PDB entry 4RQ7 | X-ray diffraction, 2.00 A resolution | chains A and P of the 4 polymer chains in the assembly

[Chain A]
Molecule: DNA polymerase beta
Source organism: Homo sapiens
Notes: EC 2.7.7.7, 4.2.99.-
UniProtKB: P06746 (DPOLB_HUMAN); residues 1-335 here = UniProt positions 1-335
Chain sequence (343 residues; numbered -1 to 341; the number before each row is that of its first residue; numbers below 1 keep their minus sign (Met-1 is residue -1)):
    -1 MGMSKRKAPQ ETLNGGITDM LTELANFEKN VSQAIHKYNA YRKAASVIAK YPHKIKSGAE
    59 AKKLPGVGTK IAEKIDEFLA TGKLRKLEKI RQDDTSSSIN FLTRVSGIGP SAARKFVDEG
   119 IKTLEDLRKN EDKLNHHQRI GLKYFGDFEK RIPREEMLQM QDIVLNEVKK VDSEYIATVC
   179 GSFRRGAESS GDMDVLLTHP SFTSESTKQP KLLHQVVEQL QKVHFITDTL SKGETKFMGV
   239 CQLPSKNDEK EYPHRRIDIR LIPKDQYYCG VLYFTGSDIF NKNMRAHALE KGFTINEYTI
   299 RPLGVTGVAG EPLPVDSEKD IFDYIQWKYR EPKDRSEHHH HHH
Disordered / not traced: -1 to 9, 335-341
Differences from the reference sequence: expression tag (-1 to 0, 336-341)
Metal / ion sites: Na+ site 1: Lys60, Leu62, Val65 (shared with 1 residue of chain D); Na+ site 2: Thr101, Val103, Ile106 (shared with DG9(P) of chain P)
Swiss-Prot annotation at these positions:
  - region: Arg183 to Asp192 (DNA-binding)
  - active site: Lys72 (Nucleophile)
  - binding site (K(+)): Lys60, Leu62, Val65, Thr101, Val103, Ile106
  - binding site (Na(+)): Lys60, Leu62, Val65, Thr101, Val103, Ile106
  - binding site (dATP): Arg149, Ser180, Arg183, Gly189, Asp190
  - binding site (dCTP): Arg149, Ser180, Arg183, Gly189, Asp190
  - binding site (dGTP): Arg149, Ser180, Arg183, Gly189, Asp190, Asp192
  - binding site (dTTP): Arg149, Ser180, Arg183, Gly189, Asp190
  - binding site (Mg(2+)): Asp190, Asp192, Asp256
  - modified residue: Lys72 (N6-acetyllysine), Arg83 (Omega-N-methylarginine), Arg152 (Omega-N-methylarginine)
  - cross-link (Glycyl lysine isopeptide (Lys-Gly)): Lys41 (interchain with G-Cter in ubiquitin), Lys61 (interchain with G-Cter in ubiquitin), Lys81 (interchain with G-Cter in ubiquitin)
What the authors report for this chain:
  - conformationally variable residues: Asp190, Asp192, Asp256, Tyr271, Phe272

[Chain P]
Molecule: 11-nt DNA strand
Sequence (11 nucleotides; row label = number of the first residue in the row):
     1 GCTGATGCGC A
Metal / ion sites: Na+: DG9 (shared with Thr101(A), Val103(A), Ile106(A) of chain A)

[How chain A and chain P interact]
Residue-residue contacts (23; chain A residue first):
  Arg40(A) with DA11(P), sugar contact
  Val103(A) with DG9(P), phosphate contact
  Ser104(A) with DG9(P), sugar contact
  Gly105(A) with DC8(P), sugar contact; DG9(P), hydrogen bond to the phosphate
  Ile106(A) with DG9(P), hydrogen bond to the phosphate
  Gly107(A) with DC8(P), hydrogen bond to the phosphate; DG9(P), phosphate contact
  Pro108(A) with DC8(P), phosphate contact
  Ser109(A) with DG7(P), phosphate contact; DC8(P), hydrogen bond to the phosphate
  Ala110(A) with DC8(P), hydrogen bond to the phosphate
  His135(A) with DG9(P), sugar contact
  Asp190(A) with DA11(P), phosphate contact
  Asp192(A) with DA11(P), phosphate contact
  Lys234(A) with DG9(P), base contact
  Met236(A) with DG9(P), sugar contact
  Arg254(A) with DG9(P), phosphate contact; DC10(P), salt bridge to the phosphate
  Asp256(A) with DC10(P), sugar contact
  Tyr271(A) with DA11(P), hydrogen bond to the base
  Phe272(A) with DA11(P), phosphate contact
  Asp276(A) with DA11(P), base contact
Also at the interface, not in a pair above, chain A (20 interface residues in all): Arg258

[Summary]
20 residues of chain A face 5 of chain P across their interface; the contacts include 6 hydrogen bonds and 1
salt bridge. Polar pairs include Tyr271(A)-DA11(P), Gly105(A)-DG9(P) and Ile106(A)-DG9(P). From the paper:
conformational variability at Asp190(A), Asp192(A) and Asp256(A) among others.
Chain A is DNA polymerase beta (Homo sapiens) and chain P is an 11-nt DNA strand; the structure, Human DNA
Polymerase Beta With Gapped DNA Containing an 8-oxo-7,8-dihydro-Guanine (8-oxoG)and dATP soaked with MgCl2 for
..., was determined by X-ray diffraction (same publication as 4RPX, 4RPY, 4RPZ, 4RQ0, 4RQ1, 4RQ2 and 5 further
entries).
